Entry 7DLQ (X-ray diffraction, 1.77 A resolution); this record covers chain A.

== Chain A ==
Protein: Lactoperoxidase
From: Bos taurus
Notes: EC 1.11.1.7
Reference sequence: P80025 (PERL_BOVIN); residues 1-595 here correspond to UniProt positions 118-712 (UniProt number = residue number + 117)
Sequence (595 residues; numbered 1 to 595; the number before each row is that of its first residue):
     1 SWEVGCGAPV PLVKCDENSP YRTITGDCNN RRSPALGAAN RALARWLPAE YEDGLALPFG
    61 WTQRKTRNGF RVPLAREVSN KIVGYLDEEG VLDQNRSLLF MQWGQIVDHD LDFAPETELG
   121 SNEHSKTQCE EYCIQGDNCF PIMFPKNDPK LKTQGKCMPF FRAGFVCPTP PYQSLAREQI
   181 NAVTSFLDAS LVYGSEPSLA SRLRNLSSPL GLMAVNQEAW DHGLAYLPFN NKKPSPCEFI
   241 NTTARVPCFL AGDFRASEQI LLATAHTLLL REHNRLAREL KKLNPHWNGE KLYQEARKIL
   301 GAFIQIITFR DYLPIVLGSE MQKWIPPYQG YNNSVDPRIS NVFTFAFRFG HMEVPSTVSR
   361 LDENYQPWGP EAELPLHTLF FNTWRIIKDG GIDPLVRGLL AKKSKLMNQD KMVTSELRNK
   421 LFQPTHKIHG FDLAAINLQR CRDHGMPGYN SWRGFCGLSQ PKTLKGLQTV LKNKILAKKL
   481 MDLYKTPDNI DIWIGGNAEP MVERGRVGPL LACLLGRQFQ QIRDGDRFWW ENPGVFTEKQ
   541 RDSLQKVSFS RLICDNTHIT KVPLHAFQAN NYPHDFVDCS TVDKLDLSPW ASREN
Swiss-Prot annotation at these positions:
  - active site: H109 (Proton acceptor)
  - binding site (heme b): D108, E258, H351
  - binding site (Ca(2+)): D110, T184, F186, D188, S190
  - site: R255 (Transition state stabilizer)
  - modified residue: S198 (Phosphoserine), Y365 (3'-nitrotyrosine)
  - glycosylation (N-linked (GlcNAc...) asparagine): N95, N205, N241, N332
Disulfides: C6-C167, C15-C28, C129-C139, C133-C157, C237-C248, C456-C513, C554-C579
Covalently attached groups: N-acetylglucosamine (NAG) linked to N205, N241, N332
Ion coordination: Ca2+: D110, T184, F186, D188, S190; Zn2+: H222, E538, H558; heme Fe: H351 (together with hydrogen peroxide)
Residues lining bound ligands:
  - heme (HEM): M101, G104, Q105, D108, D112, F113, A114, R255, E258, Q259, Y312, T344, F347, R348, F349, G350, H351, V354, L376, F380, L417, L421, Q423, L433, I436, N437, R440
  - 1-(oxidosulfanyl)methanamine (OSM), molecule 1: R31, Y331, N333, R527
  - 1-(oxidosulfanyl)methanamine (OSM), molecule 2: R76, P149, K150, R418, N419
  - 1-(oxidosulfanyl)methanamine (OSM), molecule 3: N230, K232, S235, P236, C248, F254, F381
  - hydrogen peroxide (PEO): Q105, H109, R255, H351

== Summary ==
Bound to chain A: heme, 3 copies of 1-(oxidosulfanyl)methanamine and hydrogen peroxide. Covalently linked
N-acetylglucosamine: at N205, N241 and N332. D110, T184, F186, D188 and S190 form the Ca2+ site. Curated
annotation (UniProt) lists active-site residue H109, 3 heme b-binding residues and 5 Ca2+-binding residues.
Chain A is Lactoperoxidase (Bos taurus); the structure, Crystal structure of the complex of lactoperoxidase
with hydrogen peroxide at 1.77A resolution, was determined by X-ray diffraction together with 7DN6 and 7DN7
from the same study.
